1SJE - chains B and C of the 4 polymer chains in the assembly; structure by X-ray diffraction, 2.45 A resolution.

== Chain B ==
Molecule: HLA class II histocompatibility antigen, DRB1-1 beta chain
Source organism: Homo sapiens
Notes: fragment: Extracelluar domain of HLA-DRB*0101
Reference sequence: P04229 (2B11_HUMAN); residues 1-190 here correspond to UniProt positions 30-219 (UniProt number = residue number + 29)
Chain sequence (190 residues; numbered 1 to 190; the number before each row is that of its first residue):
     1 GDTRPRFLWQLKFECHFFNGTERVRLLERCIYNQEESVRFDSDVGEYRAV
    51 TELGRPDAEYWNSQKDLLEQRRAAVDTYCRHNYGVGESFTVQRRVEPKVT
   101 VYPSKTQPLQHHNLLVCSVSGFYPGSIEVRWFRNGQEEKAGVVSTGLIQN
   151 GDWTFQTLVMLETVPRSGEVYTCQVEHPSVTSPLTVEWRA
Disulfide bonds: Cys-15/Cys-79, Cys-117/Cys-173

== Chain C ==
Molecule: GAG polyprotein
Notes: fragment: 16 residue Peptide from HIV-1 gag capsid protein
Reference sequence: P12495 (GAG_HV1Z2); residues 34-49 here correspond to UniProt positions 166-181 (UniProt number = residue number + 132)
Chain sequence (16 residues; numbered 34 to 49; the number before each row is that of its first residue):
    34 PEVIPMFSALSEGATP
Disordered / not traced: 49

== Interface between chain B and chain C ==
Residue-residue contacts (24; chain B residue first):
  Leu-11(B) / Ser-41(C)
  Phe-13(B) / Met-39(C)  hydrophobic
  Leu-26(B) / Met-39(C)  hydrophobic
  Asp-57(B) / Ser-44(C)  hydrogen bond
  Tyr-60(B) / Leu-43(C)
  Tyr-60(B) / Ser-44(C)
  Tyr-60(B) / Glu-45(C)
  Tyr-60(B) / Thr-48(C)
  Trp-61(B) / Ala-42(C)
  Trp-61(B) / Leu-43(C)  hydrogen bond (side chain-backbone)
  Trp-61(B) / Ser-44(C)
  Gln-70(B) / Met-39(C)
  Arg-71(B) / Met-39(C)
  Arg-71(B) / Phe-40(C)  hydrogen bond (side chain-backbone)
  Ala-74(B) / Met-39(C)  hydrophobic
  Tyr-78(B) / Ile-37(C)
  Tyr-78(B) / Pro-38(C)
  Tyr-78(B) / Met-39(C)  hydrophobic
  His-81(B) / Glu-35(C)  hydrogen bond (side chain-backbone)
  His-81(B) / Ile-37(C)
  Asn-82(B) / Val-36(C)
  Asn-82(B) / Ile-37(C)  hydrogen bond (side chain-backbone)
  Val-85(B) / Pro-34(C)  hydrophobic
  Val-85(B) / Glu-35(C)
Other interface residues (no listed pair), chain B (14 interface residues in all): Leu-67

== In short ==
14 residues of chain B and 13 residues of chain C are in contact, with 5 hydrogen bonds. Polar contacts
include Asp-57(B)/Ser-44(C), Trp-61(B)/Leu-43(C) and Arg-71(B)/Phe-40(C).
Chain B is HLA class II histocompatibility antigen, DRB1-1 beta chain (Homo sapiens) and chain C is GAG
polyprotein; the structure, HLA-DR1 complexed with a 16 residue HIV capsid peptide bound in a hairpin
conformation, was determined by X-ray diffraction together with 1SJH from the same study.
